Entry 5E18 (X-ray diffraction, 3.30 A resolution); this record covers chains F and H of the 9 polymer chains in the assembly.

Chain F:
Name: RNA polymerase sigma factor SigA
From: Thermus thermophilus (strain HB8 / ATCC 27634 / DSM 579)
Reference sequence: Q5SKW1 (Q5SKW1_THET8); residues 1-423 here = UniProt positions 1-423
Chain sequence (443 residues; row label = number of the first residue in the row; numbers below 1 keep their minus sign (Met-19 is residue -19)):
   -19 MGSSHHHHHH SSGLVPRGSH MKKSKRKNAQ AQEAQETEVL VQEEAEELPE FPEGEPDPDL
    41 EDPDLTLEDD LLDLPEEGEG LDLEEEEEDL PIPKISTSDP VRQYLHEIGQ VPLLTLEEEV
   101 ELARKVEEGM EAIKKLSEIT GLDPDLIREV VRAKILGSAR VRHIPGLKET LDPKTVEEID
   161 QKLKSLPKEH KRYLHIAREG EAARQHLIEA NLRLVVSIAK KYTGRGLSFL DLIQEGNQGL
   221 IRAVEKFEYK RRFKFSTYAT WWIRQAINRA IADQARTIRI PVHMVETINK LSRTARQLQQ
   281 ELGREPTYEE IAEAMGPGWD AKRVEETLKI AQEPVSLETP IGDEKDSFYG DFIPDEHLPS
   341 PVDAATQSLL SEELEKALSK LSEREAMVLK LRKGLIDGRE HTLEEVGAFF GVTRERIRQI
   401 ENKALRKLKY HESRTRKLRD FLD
Disordered / not traced: -19 to 77, 319-329
Differences from the reference sequence: initiating methionine (-19); expression tag (-18 to 0)
Ion coordination: Mg2+: Ala292, Gly296, Trp299

Chain H:
Molecule: 28-nt DNA strand
Sequence (28 nucleotides; row label = number of the first residue in the row):
     1 TATAATCCCA GGCTGTCACG GATGCAGG
Disordered / not traced: 26-28

How chain F and chain H interact:
Pairs across the interface (41; chain F residue first):
  Val81(F) - DC8(H)  base contact
  Arg82(F) - DC8(H)  base contact
  Leu85(F) - DC7(H)  base contact
  Leu85(F) - DC8(H)  base contact
  His86(F) - DC7(H)  base contact
  Leu93(F) - DT6(H)  base contact
  Glu99(F) - DT6(H)  base contact
  Ala190(F) - DT6(H)  base contact
  Asn191(F) - DT6(H)  base contact
  Arg193(F) - DT6(H)  base contact
  Arg193(F) - DC7(H)  base contact
  Leu194(F) - DA5(H)  sugar contact
  Leu194(F) - DT6(H)  hydrogen bond to the base
  Val196(F) - DC7(H)  sugar contact
  Ser197(F) - DT6(H)  sugar contact
  Ser197(F) - DC7(H)  phosphate contact
  Lys200(F) - DC8(H)  phosphate contact
  Lys200(F) - DC9(H)  phosphate contact
  Thr203(F) - DC9(H)  hydrogen bond to the sugar
  Gly204(F) - DC9(H)  base contact
  Ser208(F) - DC9(H)  hydrogen bond to the base
  Phe209(F) - DC8(H)  sugar contact
  Phe209(F) - DC9(H)  hydrogen bond to the base
  Leu210(F) - DC9(H)  base contact
  Phe227(F) - DA2(H)  base contact
  Glu228(F) - DA2(H)  base contact
  Arg231(F) - DA2(H)  base contact
  Phe233(F) - DA2(H)  base contact
  Phe233(F) - DT3(H)  sugar contact
  Phe233(F) - DA4(H)  phosphate contact
  Lys234(F) - DA4(H)  hydrogen bond to the phosphate
  Lys234(F) - DA5(H)  salt bridge to the phosphate
  Ser236(F) - DA5(H)  hydrogen bond to the phosphate
  Ser236(F) - DT6(H)  hydrogen bond to the base
  Thr237(F) - DT3(H)  phosphate contact
  Thr237(F) - DA4(H)  hydrogen bond to the base
  Thr237(F) - DA5(H)  hydrogen bond to the base
  Tyr238(F) - DT1(H)  base contact
  Tyr238(F) - DA2(H)  stacking on the base
  Thr240(F) - DA5(H)  hydrogen bond to the base
  Trp241(F) - DT1(H)  sugar contact
Also at the interface, not in a pair above, chain F (33 interface residues in all): Asp79, Ile88, Gly89, Lys226, Arg244

In short:
Chain F and chain H form an interface of 33 and 9 residues respectively, with 10 hydrogen bonds, 1 salt bridge
and 1 aromatic stacking contact. Polar contacts include Leu194(F)-DT6(H), Ser208(F)-DC9(H) and
Phe209(F)-DC9(H). The Mg2+ site is built by Ala292(F), Gly296(F) and Trp299(F).
Here chain F is RNA polymerase sigma factor SigA (Thermus thermophilus (strain HB8 / ATCC 27634 / DSM 579))
and chain H is a 28-nt DNA strand. Entry 5E18 (T. thermophilus transcription initiation complex having a YYY
discriminator sequence and a nontemplate-strand length corresponding to ...) was determined by X-ray
diffraction (same publication as 5E17).
